Entry 6MYE (X-ray diffraction, 1.10 A resolution); this record covers chains A and B.

Chain A:
Molecule: Protein scribble homolog
Source organism: Homo sapiens
UniProt: Q14160 (SCRIB_HUMAN), isoform Q14160-3; residue numbers follow UniProt; this construct covers 725-815
Sequence (95 residues; numbered 721 to 815; the number before each row is that of its first residue):
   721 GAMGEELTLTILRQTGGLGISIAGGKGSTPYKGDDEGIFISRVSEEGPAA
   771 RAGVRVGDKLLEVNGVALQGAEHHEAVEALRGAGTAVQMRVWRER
Unresolved in the structure: 721-722
Construct notes: expression tag (721-724)
Swiss-Prot annotation at these positions:
  - modified residue: Ser764 (Phosphoserine)
  - mutagenesis: Leu738 to Gly739 (Alters interaction with LPP), Leu738 (L738R: Loss of anti-proliferative activity)

Chain B:
Molecule: Rho guanine nucleotide exchange factor 26, peptide
UniProt: Q96DR7 (ARHGQ_HUMAN); numbering as in UniProt (aligned over 42-52)
Sequence (13 residues; row label = number of the first residue in the row):
    41 XKPNGLLITDFPX
Construct notes: expression tag (41, 53); conflict Lys42 (Ser in Q96DR7)
Modified residues: ACE (acetyl group) at position 41; NH2 (amino group) at position 53
Reported in the primary citation:
  - mutagenesis - G45P: abolished binding to Protein scribble homolog (chain A)

Interface between chain A and chain B:
Contacting residue pairs (32; chain A residue first):
  Gly736(A) - Pro52(B)
  Gly736(A) - NH2_53(B)  hydrogen bond (backbone-backbone)
  Gly737(A) - Pro52(B)
  Gly737(A) - NH2_53(B)
  Leu738(A) - Phe51(B)
  Leu738(A) - Pro52(B)
  Gly739(A) - Phe51(B)  hydrogen bond (backbone-backbone)
  Gly739(A) - Pro52(B)
  Gly739(A) - NH2_53(B)
  Ile740(A) - Asp50(B)
  Ile740(A) - Phe51(B)  hydrogen bond (backbone-backbone)
  Ser741(A) - Thr49(B)
  Ser741(A) - Asp50(B)  hydrogen bond
  Ile742(A) - Leu47(B)
  Ile742(A) - Ile48(B)
  Ile742(A) - Thr49(B)  hydrogen bond (backbone-backbone)
  Ala743(A) - Leu47(B)
  Ala743(A) - Ile48(B)  hydrophobic
  Gly744(A) - Leu47(B)  hydrogen bond (backbone-backbone)
  Ser748(A) - Gly45(B)
  Ser748(A) - Leu47(B)
  Thr749(A) - Gly45(B)  hydrogen bond (backbone-backbone)
  Thr749(A) - Leu46(B)  hydrogen bond (side chain-backbone)
  Ser761(A) - Ile48(B)
  Arg762(A) - Asp50(B)  salt bridge
  His793(A) - Leu47(B)  hydrogen bond (side chain-backbone)
  His793(A) - Ile48(B)
  His793(A) - Thr49(B)  hydrogen bond
  Val797(A) - Thr49(B)
  Val797(A) - Phe51(B)
  Leu800(A) - Phe51(B)  hydrophobic
  Arg801(A) - Phe51(B)
Other interface residues (no listed pair), chain A (19 interface residues in all): Pro750, Tyr751
Interface features reported in the paper:
  - hot spots on chain B (mutagenesis) - T49A: abolished binding to Protein scribble homolog (chain A)

Summary:
19 residues of chain A and 9 residues of chain B are in contact, with 10 hydrogen bonds and 1 salt bridge.
Polar contacts include Arg762(A)-Asp50(B), Ser741(A)-Asp50(B) and Thr749(A)-Leu46(B). Curated annotation
(UniProt) lists 2 mutagenesis sites on chain A. From the paper: G45P and T49A of chain B abolish binding to
Protein scribble homolog (chain A).
Chain A is Protein scribble homolog (Homo sapiens) and chain B is Rho guanine nucleotide exchange factor 26,
peptide; the structure, Crystal structure of human Scribble PDZ1 domain in complex with internal PDZ binding
motif of Src ..., was determined by X-ray diffraction (same publication as 6MYF).
